PDB entry 7M4C | X-ray diffraction, 1.95 A resolution | chains A and T of the 4 polymer chains in the assembly

== Chain A ==
Protein: DNA polymerase lambda
Source organism: Homo sapiens
Notes: EC 2.7.7.7, 4.2.99.-
UniProtKB: Q9UGP5 (DPOLL_HUMAN); numbering as in UniProt; present here: 242-464, 470-575
Sequence (329 residues; row label = number of the first residue in the row; note: 5 numbers in that range are skipped by the numbering (no residue carries them; nothing is unmodelled there)):
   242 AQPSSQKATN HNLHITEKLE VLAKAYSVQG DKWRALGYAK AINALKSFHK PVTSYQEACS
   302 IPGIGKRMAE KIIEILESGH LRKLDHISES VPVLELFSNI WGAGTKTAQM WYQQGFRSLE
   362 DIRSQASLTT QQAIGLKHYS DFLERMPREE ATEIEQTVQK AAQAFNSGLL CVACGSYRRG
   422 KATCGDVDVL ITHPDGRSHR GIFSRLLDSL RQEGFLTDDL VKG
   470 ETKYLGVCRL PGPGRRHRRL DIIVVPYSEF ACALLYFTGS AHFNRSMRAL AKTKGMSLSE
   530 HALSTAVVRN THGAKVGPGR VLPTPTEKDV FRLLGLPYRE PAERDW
Unresolved in the structure: 242-250
Differences from the reference sequence: conflict Lys-463 (Ser in Q9UGP5), Gly-464 (Gln in Q9UGP5), Thr-471 (Gln in Q9UGP5); engineered mutation Ala-543 (Cys in Q9UGP5)
Ion coordination: Na+ site 1: Cys-300, Ile-302, Ile-305 (shared with 1 residue of chain D); Na+ site 2: Ser-339, Ile-341, Ala-344 (shared with 1 residue of chain P); Mn2+ site 1: Asp-382, His-486; Mn2+ site 2: Asp-427, Asp-429 (together with pyrophosphate) (shared with 1 residue of chain P); Mn2+ site 3: Asp-427, Asp-429, Asp-490 (shared with 1 residue of chain P)
Small-molecule neighbours: pyrophosphate (PPV): Arg-386, Gly-416, Ser-417, Arg-420, Cys-425, Gly-426, Asp-427, Asp-429
What the authors report for this chain:
  - conformationally variable residues (side-chain flip): Asp-427

== Chain T ==
Molecule: 11-nt DNA strand
Sequence (11 nucleotides; row label = number of the first residue in the row):
     1 CGGCAGTACT G

== Chain A / chain T interface ==
Contacting residue pairs (27):
  Trp-274(A) / DC4(T)  stacking on the base
  Gln-372(A) / DT10(T)  sugar contact
  Val-462(A) / DC9(T)  phosphate contact
  Val-462(A) / DT10(T)  phosphate contact
  Lys-463(A) / DT10(T)  hydrogen bond to the phosphate
  Gly-464(A) / DC9(T)  phosphate contact
  Glu-470(A) / DC9(T)  hydrogen bond to the phosphate
  Thr-471(A) / DA8(T)  phosphate contact
  Thr-471(A) / DC9(T)  hydrogen bond to the phosphate
  Lys-472(A) / DA8(T)  hydrogen bond to the sugar
  Lys-472(A) / DC9(T)  hydrogen bond to the phosphate
  Tyr-505(A) / DG6(T)  base contact
  Arg-514(A) / DA5(T)  salt bridge to the phosphate
  Arg-517(A) / DA5(T)  hydrogen bond to the base
  Arg-517(A) / DG6(T)  hydrogen bond to the base
  Ala-518(A) / DA5(T)  sugar contact
  Lys-521(A) / DC4(T)  salt bridge to the phosphate
  Lys-521(A) / DG6(T)  salt bridge to the phosphate
  Leu-527(A) / DG6(T)  sugar contact
  Ser-528(A) / DG6(T)  phosphate contact
  Ser-528(A) / DT7(T)  sugar contact
  Glu-529(A) / DG6(T)  hydrogen bond to the base
  Glu-529(A) / DT7(T)  sugar contact
  His-530(A) / DT7(T)  hydrogen bond to the phosphate
  His-530(A) / DA8(T)  salt bridge to the phosphate
  Arg-538(A) / DG6(T)  salt bridge to the phosphate
  His-541(A) / DG3(T)  salt bridge to the phosphate
Other interface residues (no listed pair), chain A (23 interface residues in all): Leu-277, Thr-371, Leu-461, Ser-526
Other interface residues (no listed pair), chain T (9 interface residues in all): DG11

== Summary ==
23 residues of chain A and 9 residues of chain T are in contact, with 9 hydrogen bonds, 6 salt bridges and 1
aromatic stacking contact. Polar contacts include Arg-517(A)/DA5(T), Arg-517(A)/DG6(T) and Glu-529(A)/DG6(T).
Ligands of chain A: pyrophosphate. Cys-300(A), Ile-302(A) and Ile-305(A) form the Na+ site 1. From the paper:
conformational variability at Asp-427(A).
Chain A is DNA polymerase lambda (Homo sapiens) and chain T is an 11-nt DNA strand; the structure, DNA
Polymerase Lambda, TTP:At Mn2+ Product State Ternary Complex, 960 min, was determined by X-ray diffraction
together with 7M43, 7M44, 7M45, 7M46, 7M47, 7M48 and 12 further entries from the same study.
